5FG9 - chains R and S of the 28 polymer chains in the assembly; structure by X-ray diffraction, 2.60 A resolution.

# Chain R
Name: Proteasome subunit alpha type-5
From: Saccharomyces cerevisiae S288c
Notes: EC 3.4.25.1
UniProtKB: P32379 (PSA5_YEAST); residues -7 to 252 here correspond to UniProt positions 1-260 (UniProt number = residue number + 8)
Sequence (260 residues; row label = number of the first residue in the row; numbers below 1 keep their minus sign (Met-7 is residue -7)):
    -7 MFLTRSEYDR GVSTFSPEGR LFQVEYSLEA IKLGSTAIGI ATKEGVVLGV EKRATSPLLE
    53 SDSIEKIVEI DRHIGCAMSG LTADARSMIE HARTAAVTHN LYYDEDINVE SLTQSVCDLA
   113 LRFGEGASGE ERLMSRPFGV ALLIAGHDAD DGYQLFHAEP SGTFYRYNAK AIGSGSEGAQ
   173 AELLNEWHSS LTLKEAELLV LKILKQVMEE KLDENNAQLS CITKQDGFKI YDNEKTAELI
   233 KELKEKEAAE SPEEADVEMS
Unresolved in the structure: -7 to 0, 118-124, 243-252

# Chain S
Name: Proteasome subunit alpha type-6
From: Saccharomyces cerevisiae S288c
Notes: EC 3.4.25.1
UniProtKB: P40302 (PSA6_YEAST); residues 0-233 here correspond to UniProt positions 1-234 (UniProt number = residue number + 1)
Sequence (234 residues; each row starts with the number of its first residue; numbering starts at 0):
     0 MFRNNYDGDT VTFSPTGRLF QVEYALEAIK QGSVTVGLRS NTHAVLVALK RNADELSSYQ
    60 KKIIKCDEHM GLSLAGLAPD ARVLSNYLRQ QCNYSSLVFN RKLAVERAGH LLCDKAQKNT
   120 QSYGGRPYGV GLLIIGYDKS GAHLLEFQPS GNVTELYGTA IGARSQGAKT YLERTLDTFI
   180 KIDGNPDELI KAGVEAISQS LRDESLTVDN LSIAIVGKDT PFTIYDGEAV AKYI
Unresolved in the structure: 0-2
Curated features (UniProtKB/Swiss-Prot):
  - modified residue: Ser13 (Phosphoserine)
  - cross-link: Lys190 (Glycyl lysine isopeptide (Lys-Gly) (interchain with G-Cter in ubiquitin))

# Chain R / chain S interface
Contacting residue pairs (45):
  Arg2(R) with Gly7(S)
  Gly3(R) with Gly7(S)
  Ser5(R) with Arg125(S)
  Thr6(R) with Gly7(S); Gln20(S)
  Phe7(R) with Gln20(S), hydrogen bond (backbone-side chain); Tyr23(S); Leu76(S), hydrophobic; Arg125(S); Pro126(S); Gly128(S)
  Ser8(R) with Tyr23(S)
  Pro9(R) with Tyr23(S), hydrophobic; Glu26(S)
  Glu10(R) with Glu26(S); Gln30(S)
  Gly11(R) with Tyr23(S); Ala27(S)
  Leu13(R) with Arg125(S)
  Gln106(R) with Arg81(S), hydrogen bond
  Asp110(R) with Arg81(S), salt bridge
  Leu113(R) with Pro78(S), hydrophobic; Asp79(S); Arg125(S)
  Ser153(R) with Pro78(S)
  Gly154(R) with Pro78(S)
  Thr155(R) with Gln59(S)
  Phe156(R) with Gln59(S)
  Tyr157(R) with Arg50(S), hydrogen bond (side chain-backbone); Ala52(S); Ser57(S); Gln59(S)
  Arg158(R) with Ser56(S); Ser57(S), hydrogen bond (backbone-backbone)
  Tyr159(R) with Ala52(S); Asp53(S); Leu55(S); Ser56(S)
  Asn160(R) with Leu55(S), hydrogen bond (backbone-backbone)
  Ala161(R) with Leu55(S)
  Gln172(R) with Asp53(S), hydrogen bond; Leu55(S)
  Leu176(R) with Glu54(S); Leu55(S), hydrophobic
  Trp179(R) with Leu55(S), hydrophobic
Also at the interface, not in a pair above, chain R (27 interface residues in all): Glu117, Leu175
Also at the interface, not in a pair above, chain S (25 interface residues in all): Asp6, Ala24, Asn51, Gly123

# Summary
27 residues of chain R face 25 of chain S across their interface, with 6 hydrogen bonds and 1 salt bridge.
Polar pairs include Asp110(R)-Arg81(S), Phe7(R)-Gln20(S) and Gln106(R)-Arg81(S).
Chain R is Proteasome subunit alpha type-5 and chain S is Proteasome subunit alpha type-6, both from
Saccharomyces cerevisiae S288c; the structure, Yeast 20S proteasome beta2-T(-2)V mutant, was determined by
X-ray diffraction together with 5CZ4, 5CZ5, 5CZ6, 5CZ7, 5CZ8, 5CZ9 and 16 further entries from the same study.
